Entry 9EK1 (electron microscopy, 7.30 A resolution (low resolution: residue-level contacts below are approximate; hydrogen-bond / salt-bridge calls are withheld)); this record covers chains H and k of the 39 polymer chains in the assembly.

[Chain H (and k)]
Protein: Matrix protein p17
Organism: Human immunodeficiency virus type 1
Notes: chain k of this document is another copy of the same molecule, construct and numbering; everything in this record applies to it too
UniProtKB: P12497 (POL_HV1N5); residues 1-115 here correspond to UniProt positions 2-116 (UniProt number = residue number + 1)
Amino-acid sequence (115 residues; each row starts with the number of its first residue):
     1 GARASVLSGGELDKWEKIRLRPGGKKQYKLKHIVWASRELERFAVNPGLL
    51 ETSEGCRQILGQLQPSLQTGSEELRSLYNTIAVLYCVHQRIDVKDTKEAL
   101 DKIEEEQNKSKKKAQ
Covalently attached groups: myristic acid (MYR) linked to Gly1
Swiss-Prot annotation at these positions:
  - region: Val6 to Leu30 (Interaction with Gp41), Leu7 to Arg42 (Interaction with host CALM1), Glu11 to Ile18 (Interaction with host AP3D1), Asp13 to His32 (Interaction with membrane phosphatidylinositol 4,5-bisphosphate and RNA), Glu72 to Ser76 (Interaction with membrane phosphatidylinositol 4,5-bisphosphate)
  - motif: Trp15 to Arg21 (Nuclear export signal), Lys25 to Lys31 (Nuclear localization signal)
  - lipidation: Gly1 (N-myristoyl glycine)
Reported in the primary citation:
  - self-association interface (contacts with another copy of this molecule); pairs are residue here / residue on that copy: Arg19-Glu51 (salt bridge) (from molecular simulation)
  - mutagenesis - R19A, E41A, E51A: unchanged growth
  - mutagenesis - R19L: unchanged growth (citing earlier work)
  - mutagenesis - L20K: increased binding to membrane (citing earlier work)

[Interface between chain H and chain k]
Residue-residue contacts (4):
  Gly1(H) with Lys17(k)
  Arg3(H) with Asp13(k)
  Gly48(H) with Arg19(k)
  Glu51(H) with Arg19(k)
Other interface residues (no listed pair), chain H (6 interface residues in all): Ala4, Asn46
Other interface residues (no listed pair), chain k (4 interface residues in all): Gly23

[In short]
6 residues of chain H face 4 of chain k across their interface. Myristic acid is covalently linked to Gly1(H).
From the paper: L20K of chain H increases binding to membrane; a self-association interface involving
Arg19(H); 5 substitutions were tested in all.
Both chains are Matrix protein p17 (Human immunodeficiency virus type 1). Entry 9EK1 (HIV-1 mature WT matrix
protein p17 lattice) was determined by electron microscopy together with 9EK2 and 9EK3 from the same study.
